PDB entry 1GZW | X-ray diffraction, 1.70 A resolution | chains A and B

[Chain A]
Name: Galectin-1
Source organism: Homo sapiens
UniProtKB: P09382 (LEG1_HUMAN); residue numbers follow UniProt; this construct covers 1-134
Amino-acid sequence (134 residues; row label = number of the first residue in the row):
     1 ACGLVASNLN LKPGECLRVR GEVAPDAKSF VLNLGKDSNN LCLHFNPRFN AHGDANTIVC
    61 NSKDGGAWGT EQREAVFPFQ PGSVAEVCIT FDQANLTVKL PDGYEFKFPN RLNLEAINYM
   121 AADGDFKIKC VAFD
Modified positions: Cys16 (s-hydroxycysteine; CSO)
Covalently attached groups: beta-mercaptoethanol (BME) linked to Cys88, Cys130

[Chain B]
Name: Galectin-1
Source organism: Homo sapiens
UniProtKB: P09382 (LEG1_HUMAN); residues 1-134 here = UniProt positions 1-134
Amino-acid sequence (134 residues; each row starts with the number of its first residue):
     1 ACGLVASNLN LKPGECLRVR GEVAPDAKSF VLNLGKDSNN LCLHFNPRFN AHGDANTIVC
    61 NSKDGGAWGT EQREAVFPFQ PGSVAEVCIT FDQANLTVKL PDGYEFKFPN RLNLEAINYM
   121 AADGDFKIKC VAFD
Covalently attached groups: beta-mercaptoethanol (BME) linked to Cys16, Cys88, Cys130

[Chain A / chain B interface]
Contacting residue pairs - 27 pairs, chain A then chain B:
  Ala1(A) - Asn8(B)  hydrogen bond (backbone-side chain)
  Gly3(A) - Asn8(B)  hydrogen bond (backbone-side chain)
  Leu4(A) - Ser7(B)
  Leu4(A) - Asn8(B)
  Leu4(A) - Leu9(B)  hydrophobic
  Val5(A) - Val5(B)
  Val5(A) - Ala6(B)
  Val5(A) - Ser7(B)  hydrogen bond (backbone-backbone)
  Val5(A) - Asn8(B)
  Ala6(A) - Val5(B)
  Ser7(A) - Leu4(B)
  Ser7(A) - Val5(B)  hydrogen bond (backbone-backbone)
  Asn8(A) - Gly3(B)
  Asn8(A) - Val5(B)
  Lys127(A) - Asn10(B)
  Ile128(A) - Phe133(B)
  Lys129(A) - Ala132(B)
  Lys129(A) - Phe133(B)  hydrogen bond (backbone-backbone)
  Cys130(A) - Val131(B)
  Cys130(A) - Ala132(B)  hydrophobic
  Val131(A) - Cys130(B)
  Val131(A) - Val131(B)  hydrogen bond (backbone-backbone)
  Ala132(A) - Lys129(B)
  Phe133(A) - Leu4(B)  hydrophobic
  Phe133(A) - Ile128(B)
  Phe133(A) - Lys129(B)  hydrogen bond (backbone-backbone)
  Asp134(A) - Lys129(B)  salt bridge
Also at the interface, not in a pair above, chain A (17 interface residues in all): Cys2, Leu9
Also at the interface, not in a pair above, chain B (15 interface residues in all): Asp134

[Summary]
The interface between chain A and chain B involves 17 residues on one side and 15 on the other, with 7
hydrogen bonds and 1 salt bridge. Among the polar pairs are Asp134(A)-Lys129(B), Ala1(A)-Asn8(B) and
Gly3(A)-Asn8(B).
Chain A is Galectin-1 and chain B is Galectin-1, both from Homo sapiens; the structure, X-ray crystal
structure of human galectin-1, was determined by X-ray diffraction (same publication as 1W6M, 1W6N, 1W6O, 1W6P
and 1W6Q).
